8XKO - chains A and D of the 6 polymer chains in the assembly; structure by electron microscopy, 3.29 A resolution.

[Chain A]
Protein: RNA-directed RNA polymerase nsp12
Source organism: Severe acute respiratory syndrome coronavirus 2
Notes: EC 2.7.7.48, 2.7.7.50
UniProtKB: P0DTD1 (R1AB_SARS2); residues 1-932 here correspond to UniProt positions 4393-5324 (UniProt number = residue number + 4392)
Amino-acid sequence (944 residues; row label = number of the first residue in the row; numbers below 1 keep their minus sign (Met-1 is residue -1)):
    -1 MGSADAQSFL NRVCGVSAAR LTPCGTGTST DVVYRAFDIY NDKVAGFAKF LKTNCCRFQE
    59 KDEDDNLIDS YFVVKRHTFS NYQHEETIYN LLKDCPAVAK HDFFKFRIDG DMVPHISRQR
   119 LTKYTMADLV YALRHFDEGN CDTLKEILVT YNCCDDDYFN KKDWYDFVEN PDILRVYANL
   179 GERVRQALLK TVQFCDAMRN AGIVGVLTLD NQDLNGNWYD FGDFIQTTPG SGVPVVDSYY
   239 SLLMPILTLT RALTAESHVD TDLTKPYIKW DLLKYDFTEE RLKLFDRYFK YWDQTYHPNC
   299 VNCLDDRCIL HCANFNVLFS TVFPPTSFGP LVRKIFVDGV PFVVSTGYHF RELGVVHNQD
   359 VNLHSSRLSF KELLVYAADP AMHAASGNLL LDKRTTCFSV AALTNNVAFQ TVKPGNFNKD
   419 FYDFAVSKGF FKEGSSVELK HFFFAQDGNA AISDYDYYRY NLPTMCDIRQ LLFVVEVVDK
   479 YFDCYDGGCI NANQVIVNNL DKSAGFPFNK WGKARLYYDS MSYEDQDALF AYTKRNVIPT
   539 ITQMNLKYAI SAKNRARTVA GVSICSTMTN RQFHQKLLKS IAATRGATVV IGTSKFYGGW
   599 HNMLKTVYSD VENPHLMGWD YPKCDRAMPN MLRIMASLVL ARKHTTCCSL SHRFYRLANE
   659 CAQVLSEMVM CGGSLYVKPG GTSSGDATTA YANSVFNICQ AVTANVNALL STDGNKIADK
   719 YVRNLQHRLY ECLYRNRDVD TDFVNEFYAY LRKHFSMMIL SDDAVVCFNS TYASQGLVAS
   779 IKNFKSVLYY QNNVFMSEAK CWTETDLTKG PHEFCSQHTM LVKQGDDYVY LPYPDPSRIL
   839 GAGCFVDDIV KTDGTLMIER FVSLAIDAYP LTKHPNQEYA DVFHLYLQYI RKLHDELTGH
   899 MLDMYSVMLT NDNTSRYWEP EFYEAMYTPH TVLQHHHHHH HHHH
Not modelled in the structure: -1 to 0, 930-942
Differences from the reference sequence: initiating methionine (-1); expression tag (0, 933-942)
Metal / ion sites: Mg2+: Asp618 (together with A1LVZ)
Small-molecule neighbours: A1LVZ ([[(2R,3R,4S,5R)-4-fluoranyl-5-(5-iodanyl-4-methyl-pyrrolo[2,3-d]pyrimidin-7-yl)-3-oxidanyl-oxolan-2-yl]methoxy-oxidanyl-phosphoryl] phosphono hydrogen phosphate): Lys545, Lys551, Arg553, Arg555, Asp618, Tyr619, Pro620, Lys621, Cys622, Asp623, Ser682, Thr687, Asn691, Lys798
Curated features (UniProtKB/Swiss-Prot):
  - region: Lys545 to Arg555 (Interaction with RMP Remdesivir), Thr582 to Pro620 (RdRp Palm N-ter)
  - active site: Ser759, Asp760, Asp761
  - binding site (Mn(2+)): Asn209, Asp218
  - binding site (Zn(2+)): His295, Cys301, Cys306, Cys310, Cys487, His642, Cys645, Cys646
  - site: Gln932 (Cleavage)
From the paper describing this entry:
  - binding site for A1LVZ: Lys545, Lys551, Arg555, Lys621

[Chain D]
Protein: Non-structural protein 8
Source organism: Severe acute respiratory syndrome coronavirus
UniProtKB: P0DTD1 (R1AB_SARS2); residues 1-197 here correspond to UniProt positions 3943-4139 (UniProt number = residue number + 3942)
Amino-acid sequence (210 residues; each row starts with the number of its first residue; numbers below 1 keep their minus sign (His-12 is residue -12)):
   -12 HHHHHHENLY FQGAIASEFS SLPSYAAFAT AQEAYEQAVA NGDSEVVLKK LKKSLNVAKS
    48 EFDRDAAMQR KLEKMADQAM TQMYKQARSE DKRAKVTSAM QTMLFTMLRK LDNDALNNII
   108 NNARDGCVPL NIIPLTTAAK LMVVIPDYNT YKNTCDGTTF TYASALWEIQ QVVDADSKIV
   168 QLSEISMDNS PNLAWPLIVT ALRANSAVKL
Not modelled in the structure: -12 to 59, 192-197
Differences from the reference sequence: expression tag (-12 to 0)

[How chain A and chain D interact]
Contacting residue pairs (18):
  Asn414(A) with Met87(D)
  Lys417(A) with Met90(D)
  Ile847(A) with Lys79(D); Arg80(D)
  Val848(A) with Ser76(D)
  Thr850(A) with Lys79(D)
  Asp851(A) with Arg75(D), salt bridge; Lys79(D)
  Gly852(A) with Lys72(D); Arg75(D)
  Thr853(A) with Tyr71(D); Lys72(D), hydrogen bond (backbone-side chain)
  Leu854(A) with Lys72(D)
  Leu895(A) with Tyr71(D), hydrophobic
  His898(A) with Tyr71(D)
  Met899(A) with Tyr71(D), hydrophobic
  Met902(A) with Tyr71(D), hydrophobic
  Thr908(A) with Asp64(D)
Interface residues without a listed pair, chain A (16 interface residues in all): Phe415, Met906
Interface residues without a listed pair, chain D (13 interface residues in all): Met67, Thr68, Val83, Met94

[Summary]
16 residues of chain A face 13 of chain D across their interface; the contacts include 1 hydrogen bond and 1
salt bridge. Among the polar pairs are Asp851(A)-Arg75(D) and Thr853(A)-Lys72(D). Bound to chain A: compound
A1LVZ. From the paper: a binding site for A1LVZ at Lys545(A), Lys551(A) and Arg555(A) among others.
Chain A is RNA-directed RNA polymerase nsp12 (Severe acute respiratory syndrome coronavirus 2) and chain D is
Non-structural protein 8 (Severe acute respiratory syndrome coronavirus); the structure, CryoEM structure of
compound HNC-1664 bound with RdRP-RNA complex of SARS-CoV-2, was determined by electron microscopy (same
publication as 8XPO and 8XPP).
